5BWD - chains A and C; structure by X-ray diffraction, 2.00 A resolution.

[Chain A]
Molecule: benzylsuccinate synthase alpha chain
Source organism: Thauera aromatica
Notes: EC 4.1.99.11
UniProtKB: O68395 (O68395_THAAR); residues 2-865 here correspond to UniProt positions 1-864 (UniProt number = residue number - 1)
Amino-acid sequence (878 residues; each row starts with the number of its first residue):
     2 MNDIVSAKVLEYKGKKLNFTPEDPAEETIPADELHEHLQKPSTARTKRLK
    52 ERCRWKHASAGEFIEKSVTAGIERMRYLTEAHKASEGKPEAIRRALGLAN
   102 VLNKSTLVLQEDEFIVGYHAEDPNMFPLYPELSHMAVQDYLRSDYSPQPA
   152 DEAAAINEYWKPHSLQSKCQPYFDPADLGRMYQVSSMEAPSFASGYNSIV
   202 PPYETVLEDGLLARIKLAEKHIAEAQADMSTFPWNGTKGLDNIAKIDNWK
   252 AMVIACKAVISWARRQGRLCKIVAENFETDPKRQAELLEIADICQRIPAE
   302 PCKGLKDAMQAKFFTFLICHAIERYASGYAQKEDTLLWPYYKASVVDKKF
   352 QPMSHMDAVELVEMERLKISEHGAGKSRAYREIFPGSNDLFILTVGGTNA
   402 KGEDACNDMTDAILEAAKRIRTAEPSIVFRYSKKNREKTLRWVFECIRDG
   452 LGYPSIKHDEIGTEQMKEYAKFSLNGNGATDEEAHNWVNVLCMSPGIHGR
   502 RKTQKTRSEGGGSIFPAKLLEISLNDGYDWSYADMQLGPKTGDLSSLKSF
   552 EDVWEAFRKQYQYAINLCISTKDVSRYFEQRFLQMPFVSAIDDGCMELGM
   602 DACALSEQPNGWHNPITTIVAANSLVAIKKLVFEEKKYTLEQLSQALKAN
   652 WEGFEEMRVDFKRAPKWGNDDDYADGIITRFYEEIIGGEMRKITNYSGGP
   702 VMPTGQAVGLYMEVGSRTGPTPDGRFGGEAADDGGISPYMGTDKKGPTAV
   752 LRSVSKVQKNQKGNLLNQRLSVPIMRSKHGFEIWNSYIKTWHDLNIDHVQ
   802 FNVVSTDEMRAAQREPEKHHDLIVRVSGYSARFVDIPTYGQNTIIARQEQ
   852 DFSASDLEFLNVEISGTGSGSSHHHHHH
Not modelled in the structure: 2-5, 709-715, 866-879
Sequence notes: engineered mutation Ile789 (Met788 in O68395); expression tag (866-879)
Small-molecule neighbours: fumaric acid (FUM): Val491, Leu492, Cys493, Met494, Ser495, Arg508, Gly511, Gly512, Gly513, Trp613, Asn615, Thr705, Gln707
From the paper describing this entry:
  - binding site for fumaric acid: Leu492, Met494, Ser495, Arg508, Gly513, Trp613, Asn615, Gln707
  - contacts within the chain: Trp613-Asn615 (hydrogen bond)
  - conformationally variable residues (helix shift, order/disorder transition, side-chain flip): Pro176 to Gln184, Arg379 to Ile384, Trp613, Val709 to Val715, Gly710 to Arg718
  - specificity-determining residues: Leu492, Trp613 (proposed by the authors, not directly observed)
  - catalytic residues: Cys493, Gly829 (proposed by the authors, not directly observed)
  - specificity-determining residues: Glu189, Ile384, Leu711 (by similarity / conservation)

[Chain C]
Molecule: benzylsuccinate synthase gamma chain
Source organism: Thauera aromatica
UniProtKB: O68394 (O68394_THAAR); residue numbers follow UniProt; this construct covers 1-60
Amino-acid sequence (60 residues; row label = number of the first residue in the row):
     1 MGTTTCKQCANFFPVPKDADDYEAGKADCVREKEDEKGKYWLSKPIFENS
    51 AQCEAFQTKR
Not modelled in the structure: 1-8, 48-60

[Chain A / chain C interface]
Pairs across the interface (55):
  Arg53(A) - Lys37(C)
  Cys54(A) - Lys37(C)
  Arg55(A) - Asp35(C)  salt bridge
  Arg55(A) - Lys37(C)
  Arg55(A) - Gly38(C)  hydrogen bond (side chain-backbone)
  Arg55(A) - Tyr40(C)
  Glu66(A) - Lys37(C)  salt bridge
  Ser68(A) - Glu36(C)
  Tyr78(A) - Lys44(C)  hydrogen bond
  Asn104(A) - Pro45(C)
  Lys105(A) - Pro45(C)
  Ser106(A) - Ser43(C)
  Ser106(A) - Pro45(C)
  Thr107(A) - Leu42(C)
  Thr107(A) - Ser43(C)
  Thr107(A) - Lys44(C)
  Leu108(A) - Trp41(C)
  Leu108(A) - Leu42(C)
  Leu108(A) - Ser43(C)  hydrogen bond (backbone-backbone)
  Val109(A) - Trp41(C)
  Val109(A) - Leu42(C)  hydrophobic
  Leu110(A) - Tyr40(C)
  Leu110(A) - Trp41(C)  hydrogen bond (backbone-backbone)
  Gln111(A) - Lys39(C)
  Gln111(A) - Tyr40(C)
  Gln111(A) - Trp41(C)
  Glu112(A) - Gly38(C)
  Glu112(A) - Lys39(C)  hydrogen bond (side chain-backbone)
  Glu112(A) - Trp41(C)
  Glu122(A) - Leu42(C)
  Asp123(A) - Tyr40(C)
  Pro124(A) - Tyr40(C)
  Asn125(A) - Asp35(C)  hydrogen bond
  Ile261(A) - Asp20(C)
  Ser262(A) - Asp21(C)
  Arg265(A) - Asp20(C)  salt bridge
  Arg266(A) - Asp21(C)
  Arg266(A) - Ser43(C)
  Arg266(A) - Pro45(C)
  Arg269(A) - Val15(C)
  Arg269(A) - Pro16(C)
  Arg269(A) - Ala19(C)
  Arg269(A) - Asp21(C)  salt bridge
  Arg269(A) - Asp28(C)  salt bridge
  Leu270(A) - Val30(C)  hydrophobic
  Leu270(A) - Ser43(C)
  Ile273(A) - Phe13(C)  hydrophobic
  Ile273(A) - Asp28(C)
  Val274(A) - Trp41(C)  hydrophobic
  Asn277(A) - Phe13(C)
  Phe278(A) - Asn11(C)
  Phe278(A) - Val30(C)  hydrophobic
  Phe278(A) - Glu32(C)
  Phe278(A) - Trp41(C)
  Glu279(A) - Trp41(C)
Also at the interface, not in a pair above, chain A (32 interface residues in all): Lys67, Glu74

[Summary]
The interface between chain A and chain C involves 32 residues on one side and 21 on the other, with 6
hydrogen bonds and 5 salt bridges. Polar contacts include Arg55(A)-Asp35(C), Glu66(A)-Lys37(C) and
Arg265(A)-Asp20(C). The paper reports catalytic residues Cys493(A) and Gly829(A); a binding site for fumaric
acid at Leu492(A), Met494(A) and Ser495(A) among others.
Here chain A is benzylsuccinate synthase alpha chain and chain C is benzylsuccinate synthase gamma chain, both
from Thauera aromatica. Entry 5BWD (Benzylsuccinate alpha-gamma bound to fumarate) was determined by X-ray
diffraction (same publication as 5BWE).
